6ZZX - chains A and 3 of the 24 polymer chains in the assembly; structure by electron microscopy, 2.70 A resolution.

== Chain A ==
Molecule: Photosystem I P700 chlorophyll a apoprotein A1
Organism: Chlorella ohadii
Notes: EC 1.97.1.12
UniProtKB: W8SY74 (W8SY74_CHLSO); numbering as in UniProt (aligned over 11-751)
Amino-acid sequence (741 residues; row label = number of the first residue in the row):
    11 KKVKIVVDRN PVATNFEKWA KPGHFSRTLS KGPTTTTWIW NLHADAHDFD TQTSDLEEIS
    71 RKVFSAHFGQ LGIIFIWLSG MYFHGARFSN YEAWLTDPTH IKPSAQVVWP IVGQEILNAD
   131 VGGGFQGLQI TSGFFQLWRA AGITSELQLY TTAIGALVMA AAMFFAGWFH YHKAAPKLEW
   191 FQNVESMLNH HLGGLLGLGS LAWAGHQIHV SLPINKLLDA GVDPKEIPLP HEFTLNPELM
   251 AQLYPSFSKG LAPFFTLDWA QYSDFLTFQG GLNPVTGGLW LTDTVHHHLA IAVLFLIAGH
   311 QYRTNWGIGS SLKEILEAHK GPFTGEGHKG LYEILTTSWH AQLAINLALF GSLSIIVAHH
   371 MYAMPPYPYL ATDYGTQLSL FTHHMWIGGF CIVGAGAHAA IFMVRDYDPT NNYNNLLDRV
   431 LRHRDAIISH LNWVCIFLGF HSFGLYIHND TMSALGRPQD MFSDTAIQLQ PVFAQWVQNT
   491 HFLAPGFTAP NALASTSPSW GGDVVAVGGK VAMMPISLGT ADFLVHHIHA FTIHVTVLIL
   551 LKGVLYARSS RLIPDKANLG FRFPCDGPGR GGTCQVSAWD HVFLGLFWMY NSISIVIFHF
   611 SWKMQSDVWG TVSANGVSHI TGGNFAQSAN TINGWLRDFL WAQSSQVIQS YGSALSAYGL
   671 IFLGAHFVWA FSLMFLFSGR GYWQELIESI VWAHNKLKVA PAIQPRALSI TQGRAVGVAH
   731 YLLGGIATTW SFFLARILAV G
Sequence notes: conflict A368 (Ser in W8SY74), I437 (Met in W8SY74)
Bound ions: chlorophyll a Mg (4 sites), coordinated by Q80, Q116, Q124, T498; 4Fe-4S cluster Fe: C575, C584 (shared with 2 residues of chain B)
Small-molecule neighbours:
  - 1,2-diacyl-glycerol-3-sn-phosphate (3PH): T24, N25, F26
  - beta-carotene (BCR), molecule 1: I83, I86, W87
  - beta-carotene (BCR), molecule 2: I84, W87, L88, G204, L205, L208, G209
  - beta-carotene (BCR), molecule 3: F85, L88, Y92, T162, G165, A166, M169, L208, L211, A212
  - beta-carotene (BCR), molecule 4: L211, L261, F264, F265, L299, V303, L306, H310, I318
  - beta-carotene (BCR), molecule 5: F264, W269, V303, I307
  - beta-carotene (BCR), molecule 6: L341, L345, A351, I355, A409, F412, L427
  - beta-carotene (BCR), molecule 7: A358, S362, I402, G406, A409, V547, L550, L551, V554
  - beta-carotene (BCR), molecule 8: N442, I446, F450
  - beta-carotene (BCR), molecule 9: G674, A675, F677, V678, L733, I736, A737, W740
  - beta-carotene (BCR), molecule 10: W693, L696, I697, I700
  - chlorophyll b (CHL): L157, Q158, T161, L239, H241, L245
  - chlorophyll a isomer (CL0): F453, Y456, I538, F541, T542, Y600, N601, S604, I605, F608, I642, W645, L646, L650, S654, I658, F672, H676, W679, Y731, G735, T738, T739, F742
  - chlorophyll a (CLA), molecule 1: V13, K14, I15, W190, N193, S196, H200, T314, N315, W316
  - chlorophyll a (CLA), molecule 2: I15, V17, F74, F78, A172, M173, F175, A176, F179, H180, A184, W190
  - chlorophyll a (CLA), molecule 3: V22, A23, T24, N25, F26, K28, W29, H34, K72, S75, G79, I83, F174, G177, W178, Y181, H182
  - chlorophyll a (CLA), molecule 4: W29, H34, F35, L52, H53, A56, H57, F59, Q62, A76, G79, Q80, I83
  - chlorophyll a (CLA), molecule 5: W29, P32, W48, I49, W50, L52, H53
  - chlorophyll a (CLA), molecule 6: T46, I49, W50, I697, I700, V701, H704, V709, P711, P715, R716
  - chlorophyll a (CLA), molecule 7: W50, F677, V678, F681, F685, L718, Q722, A725, V726, A729, H730, L733
  - chlorophyll a (CLA), molecule 8: H53, A54, D55, A56, H57, D58, H350, L353, L357, F400, C401, V403, G404, A407, H408, I411, R415, F571, R572, W589, V592, L596
  - chlorophyll a (CLA), molecule 9: H57, F59, V73, A76, H77, Q80, L81, I84, F85, L88, W349, H350, Q352, L353, N356, L357, F360
  - chlorophyll a (CLA), molecule 10: H57, Q80, I83, I84, W87, L357, F360, I397, F400, C401
  - chlorophyll a (CLA), molecule 11: L66, S70, H77, L188, F191, V194, M197, L198, H201, L205, L206, L322, L326, Y342, L345, T346, T347, S348, W349, Q352, I355, N356, L359, F360
  - chlorophyll a (CLA), molecule 12: F74, H77, F78, L81, F85, M169, M173, W190, F191, N193, S196, M197, H200, H201, G204, L205
  - chlorophyll a (CLA), molecule 13: I86, W87, S89, G90, F93, H94, F98, Q116, V117, W119, L167
  - chlorophyll a (CLA), molecule 14: W87, M91, A115, Q116, L138, Q139, I140, T141, S142, F144, A667, Y668, I671, W740, L744
  - chlorophyll a (CLA), molecule 15: W87, M91, T141, S142, F144, S389, L390, T392, H393, W396, I397, F400, I671, I736, T739, W740
  - chlorophyll a (CLA), molecule 16: W87, L88, S142, G143, F144, L147, L206, F360, L363, S364, V367, M371, Y377, L390, H393, H394, I397
  - chlorophyll a (CLA), molecule 17: Q116, V117, V118, W119, I121, V122, Q124, L127, L138, A667, L670, I671
  - chlorophyll a (CLA), molecule 18: L147, A150, L206, G209, S210, W213, Q217, L289, L291, T294, H297, H298, I301, F305, L363, I366, V367, H370, M371, P376, Y377
  - chlorophyll a (CLA), molecule 19: A151, G152, I153, Q158, T161, T162, G209, A212, W213, G215, H216, H219, V220, P240, H241, T244
  - chlorophyll a (CLA), molecule 20: V168, A171, A172, F175
  - chlorophyll a (CLA), molecule 21: L198, L202, L206, L304, F305, A308, Q311, Y312, L322, I325, L326, L359, L427, V430, L551, L555
  - chlorophyll a (CLA), molecule 22: N199, H200, G203, G204, L208, L306, G309, H310, Y312, R313, T314, W316, I318
  - chlorophyll a (CLA), molecule 23: L211, A212, A214, G215, I218, H219, F243, T244, L245, P247, F257, G260, L261, F264, Y272, F275, L276, L299
  - chlorophyll a (CLA), molecule 24: F264, W269, A270, Y272, S273, L276, T277, F278, H296, L299, A300, V303, L304, I307, N501
  - chlorophyll a (CLA), molecule 25: F264, F265, L267
  - chlorophyll a (CLA), molecule 26: T277, F278, G280, G281, L289, D293, T294, H296, H297, A300, I301, L304, H370, M374, T506
  - chlorophyll a (CLA), molecule 27: F278, F497, T498, A499, P500, N501
  - chlorophyll a (CLA), molecule 28: L304, L359, S362, L363, I366, H369, H370, A373, M374, T506, S507, S509, W510
  - chlorophyll a (CLA), molecule 29: I307, A308, H310, Q311, I318, G319, S320
  - chlorophyll a (CLA), molecule 30: Q311, S320, E324, I325, A328, H329
  - chlorophyll a (CLA), molecule 31: I325, L326, H329, H338, L341, L345, L426, L427, V430
  - chlorophyll a (CLA), molecule 32: A328, H329, K330, G331, P332, F333
  - chlorophyll a (CLA), molecule 33: F333, T334, L426, R429, V430, H433, I437, H440
  - chlorophyll a (CLA), molecule 34: S362, I365, I366, H369, M395, I402, I543, T546, V547, L550, M599, S602, I603, V606
  - chlorophyll a (CLA), molecule 35: H369, Y372, F391, F483, A484, V487, Q488, H491, W510, I526, L528, H536, H539, I543, V606, H609, F610, K613
  - chlorophyll a (CLA), molecule 36: A436, H440, W443
  - chlorophyll a (CLA), molecule 37: I437, H440, L441, V444, A540, I543, H544, V547, L551
  - chlorophyll a (CLA), molecule 38: S439, N442, W443, I446
  - chlorophyll a (CLA), molecule 39: N442, C445, I446, G449, F450, F453, G454, F541, V545, L548, I549, L594, F597, W598
  - chlorophyll a (CLA), molecule 40: W443, I446, F447, F450, H451
  - chlorophyll a (CLA), molecule 41: W443, V444, F447, L448, Q480, P481, V482, F483, A484, D532, F533, H536, H537, A540, H544
  - chlorophyll a (CLA), molecule 42: F450, H451, G454, L455, I457, H458, T461, M462, R467, D470, F472
  - chlorophyll a (CLA), molecule 43: F453, I457, D460, F541, F597, W598, Y600, N601, I642, L646, W679, Y731
  - chlorophyll a (CLA), molecule 44: T461, A464, L465
  - chlorophyll a (CLA), molecule 45: W486, V487, T490, H491, A494, T498, A499, T506, W510
  - chlorophyll a (CLA), molecule 46: L646, L650, W651
  - chlorophyll a (CLA), molecule 47: L670, L673, G674, H676, F677, W679, A680, L683
  - chlorophyll a (CLA), molecule 48: F677, A680, F681, L683, M684, F687, S688, Y692, W693, L696
  - chlorophyll a (CLA), molecule 49: I700, A703, H704, L707, V709
  - chlorophyll a (CLA), molecule 50: W702, A703, K706, L707
  - phylloquinone (PQN): W50, M684, F685, S688, G689, R690, W693, I697, R716, A717, L718, S719, G723
  - phosphatidylethanolamine (PTY), molecule 1: T24, F175, W178, F179, K183
  - phosphatidylethanolamine (PTY), molecule 2: R97, L157, Y160, T161, I164, G165, V168, M169
  - (3R)-beta,beta-caroten-3-ol (RRX): W119, P120, I121
  - 4Fe-4S cluster (SF4): P574, C575, G577, P578, C584, I720, R724

== Chain 3 ==
Molecule: Glutathione reductase
Organism: Chlorella ohadii
UniProtKB: A0A2P6TMT4 (A0A2P6TMT4_CHLSO); residues 247-487 here = UniProt positions 247-487
Amino-acid sequence (241 residues; numbered 247 to 487; the number before each row is that of its first residue):
   247 EGADLAKVER VAKVGGLYKN FTSGQALSYL DGTLPGDFGF DPLGLCDPEG AGGFITPEWL
   307 SYSEVIHCRW AMLGAAGFLA PEILATAGLI PATPEEAVWF RSGVIPPAGQ YGKYWMDPYS
   367 LFWIEAILMN FAELKRWQDF KEPGSQSKQY FLGLEAVFGG SGNPAYPGGQ WFNMLNLGKT
   427 PEEMKKLQTN EIRNGRLAMI ACLGCAAQGV MTQKGPFANL LEHLADPVSN NLLGNLATIL
   487 K
Sequence notes: conflict C314 (Gly in A0A2P6TMT4), I329 (Val in A0A2P6TMT4), T339 (Ser in A0A2P6TMT4), K359 (Asn in A0A2P6TMT4), G405 (Ala in A0A2P6TMT4), E429 (Ala in A0A2P6TMT4), T484 (Arg in A0A2P6TMT4), I485 (Arg in A0A2P6TMT4), L486 (Arg in A0A2P6TMT4), K487 (Ala in A0A2P6TMT4)
Bound ions: chlorophyll b Mg site 1 near E310 (its only coordinating residue here); chlorophyll a Mg (4 sites), coordinated by V350, N376, E379, E437; chlorophyll b Mg site 2 near Q454 (its only coordinating residue here)
Small-molecule neighbours:
  - beta-carotene (BCR), molecule 1: W316, L319, L374, M375, F377, A378, Y396, F397, L398
  - beta-carotene (BCR), molecule 2: L319, A322, L325, A326, I329, L400, F404, W417, F418
  - beta-carotene (BCR), molecule 3: F368, L449, A452, A453, V456, M457, L478, L482, I485
  - chlorophyll b (CHL), molecule 1: Y264, L276, L280, P281, G282, D283, F284, G285, F286, D287, L291, C292, L306, S307, S309, E310, H313, R442, M445, I446, L449
  - chlorophyll b (CHL), molecule 2: Y308, I312, R315, W316, L319, A378, K381, R382, D385, Q392, F397, F404, G406, P410, A411, P413, W417, F418, M420
  - chlorophyll b (CHL), molecule 3: I351, P353, V456
  - chlorophyll b (CHL), molecule 4: Y365, F368, W369
  - chlorophyll b (CHL), molecule 5: I373, N376, F377, L380, K381, Q384, Q392, Q395, Y396, F397
  - chlorophyll b (CHL), molecule 6: I446, A447, L449, G450, A453, Q454, M457, T458, N465, L466, H469, N476, N477, L478, N481
  - chlorophyll b (CHL), molecule 7: L466, H469, L470, P473, V474, N477, L478, L479
  - chlorophyll a (CLA), molecule 1: L263, N266, F267
  - chlorophyll a (CLA), molecule 2: F267, F286, P288
  - chlorophyll a (CLA), molecule 3: G298, G299, F300, I301
  - chlorophyll a (CLA), molecule 4: F300, I301, W305, L306, S309, H313, L449
  - chlorophyll a (CLA), molecule 5: F300, W305, Y308, S309, I312, H313, W316, E371, A372, M375, N376, E379, L380, R382, W383
  - chlorophyll a (CLA), molecule 6: R315, M318, L319, A411, Y412, P413, G414, F418, N419, M420, L421, L423, M430, L433, Q434, N436, E437, N440
  - chlorophyll a (CLA), molecule 7: W316, L319, G320, A322, G323, A326, P327, L330, I336, S348, Y357, Y360
  - chlorophyll a (CLA), molecule 8: W316, S348, G349, V350, Y360, W361, P364, L367, I370, E371, L374, M375
  - chlorophyll a (CLA), molecule 9: A322, K432, L433, N436, N440, L443
  - chlorophyll a (CLA), molecule 10: L330, L335, I336, P337, Y357, K359, Y360
  - chlorophyll a (CLA), molecule 11: G349, V350, I351, P352, P353, P364, Y365, F368, E371
  - chlorophyll a (CLA), molecule 12: W361, M362, S366, W369, I370
  - chlorophyll a (CLA), molecule 13: F368, A372, I373, N376, L380, W383
  - chlorophyll a (CLA), molecule 14: W369, I370, I373
  - chlorophyll a (CLA), molecule 15: K432, T435, N436, R439, N440, L443
  - chlorophyll a (CLA), molecule 16: L449, V456, I485, L486
  - lutein (LUT; (3r,3'r,6s)-4,5-didehydro-5,6-dihydro-beta,beta-carotene-3,3'-diol), molecule 1: F286, D287, P288, L289, G290, L291, H313, W316, A317, L319, G320, G323, F324, W345, S348, V350, M445, C448, L449
  - lutein (LUT), molecule 2: M318, A321, L325, F418, N419, M420, L421, N422, L423, N440, L443, A444, A447, C451, Q454, P462, N465, L466
  - phosphatidylethanolamine (PTY): G299, F300, T302, W305, W383, F386, K387
  - (3R)-beta,beta-caroten-3-ol (RRX): Y264, F284, R439, R442, L443, I446, V474

== How chain A and chain 3 interact ==
Residue-residue contacts (29; chain A residue first):
  K12(A) - Q271(3)
  K14(A) - Q271(3)
  K14(A) - D293(3)  salt bridge
  K14(A) - E295(3)
  I15(A) - G296(3)
  V16(A) - E295(3)
  V16(A) - G296(3)
  V17(A) - G296(3)  hydrogen bond (backbone-backbone)
  V17(A) - A297(3)
  R19(A) - A297(3)
  R19(A) - G298(3)
  R19(A) - T302(3)
  T244(A) - L486(3)
  L245(A) - L486(3)  hydrophobic
  P247(A) - L486(3)
  P247(A) - K487(3)
  E248(A) - K487(3)
  F257(A) - K487(3)
  S258(A) - K487(3)  hydrogen bond (backbone-side chain)
  K259(A) - A483(3)
  G260(A) - L482(3)
  G260(A) - A483(3)  hydrogen bond (backbone-backbone)
  G260(A) - K487(3)
  L261(A) - L482(3)  hydrogen bond (backbone-backbone)
  L261(A) - I485(3)  hydrophobic
  A262(A) - L482(3)  hydrogen bond (backbone-backbone)
  A262(A) - A483(3)
  F265(A) - L482(3)  hydrophobic
  W316(A) - P288(3)
Other interface residues (no listed pair), chain A (20 interface residues in all): F179, A184
Other interface residues (no listed pair), chain 3 (16 interface residues in all): L289, L291, G299

== In short ==
20 residues of chain A and 16 residues of chain 3 are in contact; the contacts include 5 hydrogen bonds and 1
salt bridge. Polar pairs include K14(A)-D293(3), S258(A)-K487(3) and V17(A)-G296(3).
Here chain A is Photosystem I P700 chlorophyll a apoprotein A1 and chain 3 is Glutathione reductase, both from
Chlorella ohadii. Entry 6ZZX (Structure of low-light grown Chlorella ohadii Photosystem I) was determined by
electron microscopy (same publication as 6ZZY and 7A4P).
